Entry 7YUD (electron microscopy, 2.98 A resolution); this record covers chains N and R of the 5 polymer chains in the assembly.

# Chain N
Name: Tc-Nb8
From: Lama glama
Sequence (128 residues; row label = number of the first residue in the row):
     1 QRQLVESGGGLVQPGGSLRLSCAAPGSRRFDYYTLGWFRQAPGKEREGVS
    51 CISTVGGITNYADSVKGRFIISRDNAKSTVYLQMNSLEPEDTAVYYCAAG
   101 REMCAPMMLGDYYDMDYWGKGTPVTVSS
Disordered / not traced: 1-2
Cystine bridges: Cys-22/Cys-97

# Chain R
Name: Sphingosine-1-phosphate transporter SPNS2
From: Homo sapiens
UniProt: Q8IVW8 (SPNS2_HUMAN); numbering as in UniProt (aligned over 1-549)
Sequence (549 residues; each row starts with the number of its first residue):
     1 MMCLECASAAAGGAEEEEADAERRRRRRGAQRGAGGSGCCGARGAGGAGV
    51 SAAGDEVQTLSGSVRRAPTGPPGTPGTPGCAATAKGPGAQQPKPASLGRG
   101 RGAAAAILSLGNVLNYLDRYTVAGVLLDIQQHFGVKDRGAGLLQSVFICS
   151 FMVAAPIFGYLGDRFNRKVILSCGIFFWSAVTFSSSFIPQQYFWLLVLSR
   201 GLVGIGEASYSTIAPTIIGDLFTKNTRTLMLSVFYFAIPLGSGLGYITGS
   251 SVKQAAGDWHWALRVSPVLGMITGTLILILVPATKRGHADQLGDQLKART
   301 SWLRDMKALIRNRSYVFSSLATSAVSFATGALGMWIPLYLHRAQVVQKTA
   351 ETCNSPPCGAKDSLIFGAITCFTGFLGVVTGAGATRWCRLKTQRADPLVC
   401 AVGMLGSAIFICLIFVAAKSSIVGAYICIFVGETLLFSNWAITADILMYV
   451 VIPTRRATAVALQSFTSHLLGDAGSPYLIGFISDLIRQSTKDSPLWEFLS
   501 LGYALMLCPFVVVLGGMFFLATALFFVSDRARAEQQVNQLAMPPASVKV
Disordered / not traced: 1-99, 285-300, 351-359, 542-549
Ligand contacts: J89 ((2S)-2-azanyl-4-(4-octylphenyl)-2-[[oxidanyl-bis(oxidanylidene)-$l6-phosphanyl]oxymethyl]butan-1-ol): Tyr-116, Arg-119, Tyr-120, Ile-238, Ser-242, Tyr-246, Ser-326, Thr-329, Leu-332, Gly-333, Ile-336, Phe-366, Thr-370, Ile-429, Glu-433, Leu-436, Phe-437, Ser-467, His-468
What the authors report for this chain:
  - binding site for J89: Leu-332, Ile-336, Phe-366, Ile-429, Leu-436, Phe-437

# Chain N / chain R interface
Residue-residue contacts (33; chain N residue first):
  Arg-28(N) with Leu-390(R)
  Arg-29(N) with Leu-390(R); Lys-391(R)
  Asp-31(N) with Gln-393(R)
  Tyr-32(N) with Arg-389(R), hydrogen bond; Gln-393(R); Asp-396(R), hydrogen bond; Tyr-449(R), hydrogen bond (backbone-side chain)
  Tyr-33(N) with Arg-530(R)
  Ser-53(N) with Glu-534(R)
  Thr-54(N) with Gln-393(R); Arg-530(R); Glu-534(R), hydrogen bond (backbone-side chain)
  Val-55(N) with Ala-531(R), hydrophobic; Glu-534(R)
  Ile-58(N) with Asn-538(R)
  Asn-60(N) with Asn-538(R)
  Arg-101(N) with Asp-445(R), salt bridge; Arg-530(R), hydrogen bond (backbone-side chain)
  Glu-102(N) with Pro-453(R); Arg-456(R), salt bridge
  Met-103(N) with Tyr-449(R); Val-451(R); Arg-530(R); Ala-533(R), hydrophobic; Val-537(R), hydrophobic
  Cys-104(N) with Asn-538(R), hydrogen bond (backbone-side chain)
  Ala-105(N) with Val-537(R), hydrophobic
  Asp-111(N) with Lys-224(R), salt bridge
  Tyr-113(N) with Lys-224(R)
  Asp-114(N) with Lys-224(R), salt bridge
  Asp-116(N) with Arg-386(R), salt bridge
  Tyr-117(N) with Arg-386(R)
Other interface residues (no listed pair), chain N (24 interface residues in all): Ser-27, Phe-30, Gly-56, Pro-106
Other interface residues (no listed pair), chain R (22 interface residues in all): Asn-225, Trp-387, Met-448, Ile-452

# In short
Chain N and chain R form an interface of 24 and 22 residues respectively, with 6 hydrogen bonds and 5 salt
bridges. Among the polar pairs are Arg-101(N)/Asp-445(R), Glu-102(N)/Arg-456(R) and Asp-111(N)/Lys-224(R).
Bound to chain R: compound J89. The paper reports a binding site for J89 at Leu-332(R), Ile-336(R) and
Phe-366(R) among others.
Chain N is Tc-Nb8 (Lama glama) and chain R is Sphingosine-1-phosphate transporter SPNS2 (Homo sapiens); the
structure, FTY720p-bound human SPNS2, was determined by electron microscopy, deposited together with 8KAE,
7YUB and 7YUF.
